Entry 5O3Q (X-ray diffraction, 1.75 A resolution); this record covers chains A and C of the 3 polymer chains in the assembly.

Chain A (and C):
Protein: Membrane-associated protein slr1513
From: Synechocystis sp. (strain PCC 6803 / Kazusa)
Notes: chain C of this document is another copy of the same molecule, construct and numbering; everything in this record applies to it too
UniProt: P73954 (Y1513_SYNY3); numbering as in UniProt (aligned over 1-110)
Amino-acid sequence (120 residues; numbered 1 to 120; the number before each row is that of its first residue):
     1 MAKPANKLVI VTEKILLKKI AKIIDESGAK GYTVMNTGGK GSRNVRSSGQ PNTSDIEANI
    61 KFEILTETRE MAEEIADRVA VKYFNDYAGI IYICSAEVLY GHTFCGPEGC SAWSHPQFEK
Disordered / not traced: 1, 42-53, 112-120 (chain C: 1, 42-55, 115-120)
Construct notes: expression tag (111-120)
Disulfide bonds: Cys-105/Cys-110
Small-molecule neighbours:
  - adenosine-3',5'-cyclic-monophosphate (CMP), molecule 1: Val-11, Thr-12, Gly-38, Gly-39, Lys-40, Gly-41, Glu-57, Asn-59, Ala-88, Gly-89, Ile-90
  - adenosine-3',5'-cyclic-monophosphate (CMP), molecule 2: Lys-30, Gly-31, Tyr-32, Thr-33, Glu-63, Ile-64, Leu-65, Phe-104

Chain A / chain C interface:
Residue-residue contacts (40; chain A residue first):
  Ala-2(A) / Arg-69(C)
  Lys-7(A) / Tyr-92(C)  hydrogen bond
  Leu-17(A) / Ile-56(C)  hydrophobic
  Asp-25(A) / Lys-40(C)  salt bridge
  Lys-30(A) / Gly-41(C)
  Gly-31(A) / Lys-40(C)
  Gly-31(A) / Gly-41(C)
  Tyr-32(A) / Gly-39(C)
  Tyr-32(A) / Lys-40(C)  hydrogen bond (backbone-backbone)
  Tyr-32(A) / Ile-56(C)
  Thr-33(A) / Val-11(C)
  Thr-33(A) / Thr-37(C)
  Thr-33(A) / Gly-38(C)
  Val-34(A) / Thr-37(C)
  Val-34(A) / Gly-38(C)  hydrogen bond (backbone-backbone)
  Met-35(A) / Met-35(C)  hydrophobic
  Met-35(A) / Thr-37(C)
  Glu-63(A) / Lys-61(C)  salt bridge
  Glu-63(A) / Tyr-92(C)
  Leu-65(A) / Ile-90(C)  hydrophobic
  Leu-65(A) / Tyr-92(C)  hydrophobic
  Ser-95(A) / Cys-94(C)
  Ala-96(A) / Ile-93(C)
  Ala-96(A) / Cys-94(C)  hydrophobic
  Glu-97(A) / Arg-69(C)  salt bridge
  Glu-97(A) / Tyr-92(C)
  Glu-97(A) / Ile-93(C)  hydrogen bond (backbone-backbone)
  Val-98(A) / Ile-91(C)
  Val-98(A) / Tyr-92(C)  hydrophobic
  Leu-99(A) / Leu-8(C)  hydrophobic
  Leu-99(A) / Ala-76(C)  hydrophobic
  Leu-99(A) / Ile-91(C)  hydrogen bond (backbone-backbone)
  Tyr-100(A) / Ala-76(C)
  Tyr-100(A) / Asp-77(C)  hydrogen bond
  Tyr-100(A) / Ala-80(C)  hydrophobic
  Tyr-100(A) / Ile-90(C)
  Tyr-100(A) / Ile-91(C)  hydrogen bond (backbone-backbone)
  His-102(A) / Phe-84(C)  hydrogen bond (side chain-backbone)
  His-102(A) / Asn-85(C)  hydrogen bond
  Thr-103(A) / Gly-41(C)  hydrogen bond (side chain-backbone)
Also at the interface, not in a pair above, chain A (23 interface residues in all): Asn-36, Gly-101, Phe-104
Also at the interface, not in a pair above, chain C (24 interface residues in all): Asn-36, Glu-73, Gly-89

Summary:
Chain A and chain C form an interface of 23 and 24 residues respectively, with 10 hydrogen bonds and 3 salt
bridges. Polar pairs include Asp-25(A)/Lys-40(C), Glu-63(A)/Lys-61(C) and Glu-97(A)/Arg-69(C). Ligands of
chain A: adenosine-3',5'-cyclic-monophosphate.
Chain A and chain C are both Membrane-associated protein slr1513 (Synechocystis sp. (strain PCC 6803 /
Kazusa)); the structure, Carbon regulatory PII-like protein SbtB from Synechocystis sp. 6803 in complex with
cyclic AMP (cAMP), was determined by X-ray diffraction together with 5O3P, 5O3R and 5O3S from the same study.
